PDB entry 4OFB | X-ray diffraction, 3.05 A resolution | chains A and B

Chain A:
Molecule: Breast cancer type 1 susceptibility protein
Source organism: Homo sapiens
Notes: fragment: BRCT 1 domain
Reference sequence: P38398 (BRCA1_HUMAN); residues 1646-1859 here = UniProt positions 1646-1859
Sequence (214 residues; numbered 1646 to 1859; the number before each row is that of its first residue):
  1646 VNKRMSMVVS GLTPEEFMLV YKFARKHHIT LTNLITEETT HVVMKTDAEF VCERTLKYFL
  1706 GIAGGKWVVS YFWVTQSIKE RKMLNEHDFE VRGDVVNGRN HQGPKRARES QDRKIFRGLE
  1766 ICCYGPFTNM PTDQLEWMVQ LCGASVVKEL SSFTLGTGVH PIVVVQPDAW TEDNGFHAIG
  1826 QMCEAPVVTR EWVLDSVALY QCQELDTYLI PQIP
Disordered / not traced: 1646-1648, 1817-1818
Reported in the primary citation:
  - mutagenesis - S1655A, K1702M, M1775R: abolished binding to pSer peptide
  - mutagenesis - E1698A, N1774A: unchanged binding to pSer peptide

Chain B:
Molecule: nonphosphopeptide inhibitor
Sequence (14 residues; numbered 1 to 14; the number before each row is that of its first residue):
     1 XTIDFDEYRF RKTX
Modified residues: ACE (acetyl group) at position 1, NH2 (amino group) at position 14; Phe5, Phe10 (4-fluoro-l-phenylalanine; PFF)

How chain A and chain B interact:
Pairs across the interface (29):
  Val1654(A) - Glu7(B)
  Ser1655(A) - Glu7(B)  hydrogen bond
  Gly1656(A) - Glu7(B)  hydrogen bond (backbone-side chain)
  Leu1657(A) - Phe5(B)
  Thr1658(A) - Phe5(B)
  Pro1659(A) - Phe5(B)
  Phe1662(A) - Ile3(B)  hydrophobic
  Phe1662(A) - Phe5(B)
  Asn1678(A) - Thr2(B)
  Asn1678(A) - Ile3(B)
  Asn1678(A) - Asp4(B)  hydrogen bond (side chain-backbone)
  Glu1698(A) - Arg9(B)  salt bridge
  Glu1698(A) - Arg11(B)  salt bridge
  Arg1699(A) - Tyr8(B)
  Arg1699(A) - Arg9(B)
  Arg1699(A) - Phe10(B)  hydrogen bond (backbone-backbone)
  Thr1700(A) - Glu7(B)
  Thr1700(A) - Tyr8(B)
  Lys1702(A) - Glu7(B)
  Phe1704(A) - Phe10(B)
  Val1741(A) - Phe10(B)
  Val1741(A) - Arg11(B)
  Val1741(A) - Lys12(B)
  Asn1774(A) - Tyr8(B)
  Asn1774(A) - Phe10(B)
  Met1775(A) - Phe10(B)
  Arg1835(A) - Phe10(B)
  Glu1836(A) - Lys12(B)  salt bridge
  Asp1840(A) - Lys12(B)  salt bridge
Also at the interface, not in a pair above, chain A (23 interface residues in all): Leu1701, Thr1773, Leu1839, Tyr1853
From the paper, about this interface:
  - interface residues, chain A: Ser1655(A), Gly1656(A), Glu1698(A), Lys1702(A), Asn1774(A), Glu1836(A), Asp1840(A)
  - hot spots on chain A (mutagenesis) - E1698A (11- and 26-fold), K1702M (6-fold), N1774A (26-fold): decreased binding to nonphosphopeptide inhibitor (chain B)
  - hot spots on chain A (mutagenesis) - S1655A: unchanged binding to nonphosphopeptide inhibitor (chain B)

Summary:
The interface between chain A and chain B involves 23 residues on one side and 10 on the other, with 4
hydrogen bonds and 4 salt bridges. Polar pairs include Glu1698(A)-Arg9(B), Glu1698(A)-Arg11(B) and
Glu1836(A)-Lys12(B). The paper reports that S1655A, K1702M and M1775R of chain A abolish binding to pSer
peptide; interface residues Ser1655(A), Gly1656(A) and Glu1698(A) among others; 5 substitutions were tested in
all.
Chain A is Breast cancer type 1 susceptibility protein (Homo sapiens) and chain B is nonphosphopeptide
inhibitor; the structure, Crystal structure of human BRCA1 BRCT in complex with nonphosphopeptide inhibitor,
was determined by X-ray diffraction.
